Entry 4INR (X-ray diffraction, 2.70 A resolution); this record covers chains R and S of the 28 polymer chains in the assembly.

== Chain R ==
Name: Proteasome component PUP2
Organism: Saccharomyces cerevisiae
Notes: EC 3.4.25.1
UniProt: P32379 (PSA5_YEAST); residues -7 to 252 here correspond to UniProt positions 1-260 (UniProt number = residue number + 8)
Chain sequence (260 residues; each row starts with the number of its first residue; numbers below 1 keep their minus sign (Met-7 is residue -7)):
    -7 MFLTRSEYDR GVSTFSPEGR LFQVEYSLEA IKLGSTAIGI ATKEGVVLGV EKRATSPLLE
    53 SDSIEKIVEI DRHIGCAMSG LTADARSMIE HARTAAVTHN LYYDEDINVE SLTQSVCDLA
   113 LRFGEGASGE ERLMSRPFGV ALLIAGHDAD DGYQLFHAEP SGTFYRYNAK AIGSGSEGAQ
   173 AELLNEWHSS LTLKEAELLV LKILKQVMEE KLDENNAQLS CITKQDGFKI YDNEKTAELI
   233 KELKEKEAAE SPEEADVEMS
Unresolved in the structure: -7 to 0, 243-252

== Chain S ==
Name: Proteasome component PRE5
Organism: Saccharomyces cerevisiae
Notes: EC 3.4.25.1
UniProt: P40302 (PSA1_YEAST); residues 0-233 here correspond to UniProt positions 1-234 (UniProt number = residue number + 1)
Chain sequence (234 residues; numbered 0 to 233; the number before each row is that of its first residue; numbering starts at 0):
     0 MFRNNYDGDT VTFSPTGRLF QVEYALEAIK QGSVTVGLRS NTHAVLVALK RNADELSSYQ
    60 KKIIKCDEHM GLSLAGLAPD ARVLSNYLRQ QCNYSSLVFN RKLAVERAGH LLCDKAQKNT
   120 QSYGGRPYGV GLLIIGYDKS GAHLLEFQPS GNVTELYGTA IGARSQGAKT YLERTLDTFI
   180 KIDGNPDELI KAGVEAISQS LRDESLTVDN LSIAIVGKDT PFTIYDGEAV AKYI
Unresolved in the structure: 0
Curated features (UniProtKB/Swiss-Prot):
  - modified residue: Ser13 (Phosphoserine)
  - cross-link: Lys190 (Glycyl lysine isopeptide (Lys-Gly) (interchain with G-Cter in ubiquitin))

== Interface between chain R and chain S ==
Contacting residue pairs (52):
  Ser5(R) with Gly123(S), hydrogen bond (side chain-backbone); Arg125(S)
  Thr6(R) with Gly7(S), hydrogen bond (side chain-backbone); Gln20(S)
  Phe7(R) with Gln20(S), hydrogen bond (backbone-side chain); Tyr23(S); Leu76(S), hydrophobic; Arg125(S); Pro126(S)
  Ser8(R) with Tyr23(S)
  Pro9(R) with Arg2(S); Tyr23(S), hydrophobic
  Glu10(R) with Glu26(S); Gln30(S)
  Gly11(R) with Tyr23(S); Ala27(S)
  Arg12(R) with Gln30(S), hydrogen bond
  Leu13(R) with Arg125(S)
  Gln106(R) with Arg81(S), hydrogen bond
  Asp110(R) with Arg81(S), salt bridge
  Leu113(R) with Pro78(S), hydrophobic; Asp79(S); Arg125(S)
  Gly118(R) with Tyr122(S); Gly123(S); Gly124(S)
  Ala119(R) with Gly123(S); Gly124(S)
  Ser120(R) with Asn118(S), hydrogen bond (backbone-side chain); Ser121(S); Gly124(S)
  Ser153(R) with Pro78(S)
  Gly154(R) with Pro78(S)
  Thr155(R) with Ala77(S); Pro78(S)
  Phe156(R) with Gln59(S)
  Tyr157(R) with Arg50(S), hydrogen bond (side chain-backbone); Ala52(S); Ser57(S); Gln59(S)
  Arg158(R) with Ser56(S); Ser57(S), hydrogen bond (backbone-backbone)
  Tyr159(R) with Ala52(S); Asp53(S); Leu55(S); Ser56(S)
  Asn160(R) with Leu55(S), hydrogen bond (backbone-backbone)
  Ala161(R) with Leu55(S)
  Gln172(R) with Asp53(S); Leu55(S)
  Leu175(R) with Leu55(S)
  Leu176(R) with Leu55(S), hydrophobic
Interface residues without a listed pair, chain R (33 interface residues in all): Arg2, Gly3, Glu102, Glu117, Lys162, Trp179
Interface residues without a listed pair, chain S (33 interface residues in all): Asp6, Ala24, Asn51, Glu54, Lys60, Lys117, Gly128

== In short ==
The chain R/chain S interface involves 33 residues from each chain, with 9 hydrogen bonds and 1 salt bridge.
Among the polar pairs are Asp110(R)-Arg81(S), Ser5(R)-Gly123(S) and Thr6(R)-Gly7(S).
Here chain R is Proteasome component PUP2 and chain S is Proteasome component PRE5, both from Saccharomyces
cerevisiae. Entry 4INR (Yeast 20S proteasome in complex with the vinyl sulfone LU102) was determined by X-ray
diffraction, deposited together with 4INT and 4INU.
